Entry 7BXF (X-ray diffraction, 2.70 A resolution); this record covers chains A and C.

Chain A:
Name: MvcA
From: Legionella pneumophila subsp. pneumophila str. Philadelphia 1
Reference sequence: Q5ZTL3 (Q5ZTL3_LEGPH); residue numbers follow UniProt; this construct covers 1-400
Sequence (401 residues; each row starts with the number of its first residue; numbering starts at 0):
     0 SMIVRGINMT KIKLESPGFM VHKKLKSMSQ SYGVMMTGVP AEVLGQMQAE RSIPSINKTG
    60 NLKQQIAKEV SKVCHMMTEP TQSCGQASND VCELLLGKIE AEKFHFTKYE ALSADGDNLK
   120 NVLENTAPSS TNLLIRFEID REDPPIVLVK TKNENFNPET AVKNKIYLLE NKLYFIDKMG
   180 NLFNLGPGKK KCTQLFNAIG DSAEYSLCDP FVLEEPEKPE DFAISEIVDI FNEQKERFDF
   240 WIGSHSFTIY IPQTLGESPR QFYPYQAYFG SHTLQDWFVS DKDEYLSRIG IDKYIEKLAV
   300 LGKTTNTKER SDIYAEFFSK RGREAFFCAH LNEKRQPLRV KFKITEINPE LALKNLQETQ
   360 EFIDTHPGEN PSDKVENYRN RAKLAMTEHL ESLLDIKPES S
Disordered / not traced: 0-12, 209-213, 322-330, 396-400
Differences from the reference sequence: expression tag (0)
Metal / ion sites: praseodymium ion site 1: D280 (shared with E51(C), E54(C) of chain C); praseodymium ion site 2: E283 (shared with E54(C) of chain C); praseodymium ion site 3: E368, D372 (shared with D84(C) of chain C); praseodymium ion site 4: D372, E375 (shared with E64(C) of chain C)

Chain C:
Name: Lpg2149
From: Legionella pneumophila subsp. pneumophila str. Philadelphia 1
Reference sequence: Q5ZTL2 (Q5ZTL2_LEGPH); numbering as in UniProt (aligned over 9-114)
Sequence (107 residues; row label = number of the first residue in the row):
     8 SGTFFKDYQK KNVMRLLQDS LEKIINEWLK TDDESHTKLK SLQELSEMDI NATSFAEHSP
    68 LPDFVTRLWL DPHKALDAMD KNISKNEIRK LIKETAREIE LVFTHQK
Disordered / not traced: 8-10
Differences from the reference sequence: expression tag (8)
Metal / ion sites: praseodymium ion site 1: E51, E54 (shared with D280(A) of chain A); praseodymium ion site 2: E54 (shared with E283(A) of chain A); praseodymium ion site 3: E64 (shared with D372(A), E375(A) of chain A); praseodymium ion site 4: D84 (shared with E368(A), D372(A) of chain A)
What the authors report for this chain:
  - mutagenesis - F11D/F12D/Y15D, V20D/L23D/L24D: decreased signaling

Interface between chain A and chain C:
Residue-residue contacts (46; chain A residue first):
  M35(A) - Y15(C)  hydrogen bond (backbone-side chain)
  T36(A) - Y15(C)
  T36(A) - N19(C)  hydrogen bond (backbone-side chain)
  G37(A) - F12(C)
  G37(A) - Q16(C)
  V38(A) - N19(C)
  P39(A) - Q16(C)
  P39(A) - V20(C)
  E41(A) - A85(C)
  V42(A) - A85(C)
  L43(A) - L23(C)  hydrophobic
  Q45(A) - L83(C)
  Q45(A) - D84(C)  hydrogen bond
  Q45(A) - A85(C)  hydrogen bond (side chain-backbone)
  M46(A) - L23(C)  hydrophobic
  M46(A) - L24(C)
  M46(A) - S27(C)
  M46(A) - L83(C)  hydrophobic
  E49(A) - I31(C)
  E49(A) - F71(C)
  E49(A) - R74(C)  salt bridge
  E49(A) - A82(C)
  R50(A) - S27(C)
  R50(A) - K30(C)
  R50(A) - I31(C)
  Q85(A) - N19(C)  hydrogen bond
  Q85(A) - R22(C)
  D89(A) - Y15(C)  hydrogen bond
  D89(A) - N19(C)  hydrogen bond
  E92(A) - F11(C)
  E92(A) - Y15(C)
  E92(A) - K18(C)  salt bridge
  L93(A) - F11(C)  hydrophobic
  K97(A) - D14(C)  salt bridge
  K177(A) - H112(C)
  M178(A) - H112(C)
  M178(A) - Q113(C)
  N354(A) - F11(C)
  E357(A) - F11(C)  hydrogen bond (side chain-backbone)
  E357(A) - F12(C)  hydrogen bond (side chain-backbone)
  T358(A) - F11(C)
  T358(A) - F12(C)
  F361(A) - F12(C)  hydrophobic
  H388(A) - A82(C)  hydrogen bond (side chain-backbone)
  H388(A) - L83(C)
  L392(A) - R74(C)
Also at the interface, not in a pair above, chain A (28 interface residues in all): P53, N88, G96
Also at the interface, not in a pair above, chain C (25 interface residues in all): D26, M86, T111
From the paper, about this interface:
  - interface residues, chain C: F11(C), R74(C)

Summary:
Chain A and chain C form an interface of 28 and 25 residues respectively; the contacts include 10 hydrogen
bonds and 3 salt bridges. Polar contacts include E49(A)-R74(C), E92(A)-K18(C) and K97(A)-D14(C). The paper
reports that F11D/F12D/Y15D and V20D/L23D/L24D of chain C reduce signaling; interface residues F11(C) and
R74(C).
Chain A is MvcA and chain C is Lpg2149, both from Legionella pneumophila subsp. pneumophila str. Philadelphia
1; the structure, MvcA-Lpg2149 complex, was determined by X-ray diffraction (same publication as 7BXH).
